PDB entry 8JPX | electron microscopy, 2.90 A resolution | chains A and E of the 8 polymer chains in the assembly

== Chain A ==
Molecule: Protein argonaute
Source organism: Pyrococcus furiosus (strain ATCC 43587 / DSM 3638 / JCM 8422 / Vc1)
Notes: EC 3.1.24.-
Reference sequence: Q8U3D2 (AGO_PYRFU); residues 1-770 here = UniProt positions 1-770
Chain sequence (770 residues; row label = number of the first residue in the row):
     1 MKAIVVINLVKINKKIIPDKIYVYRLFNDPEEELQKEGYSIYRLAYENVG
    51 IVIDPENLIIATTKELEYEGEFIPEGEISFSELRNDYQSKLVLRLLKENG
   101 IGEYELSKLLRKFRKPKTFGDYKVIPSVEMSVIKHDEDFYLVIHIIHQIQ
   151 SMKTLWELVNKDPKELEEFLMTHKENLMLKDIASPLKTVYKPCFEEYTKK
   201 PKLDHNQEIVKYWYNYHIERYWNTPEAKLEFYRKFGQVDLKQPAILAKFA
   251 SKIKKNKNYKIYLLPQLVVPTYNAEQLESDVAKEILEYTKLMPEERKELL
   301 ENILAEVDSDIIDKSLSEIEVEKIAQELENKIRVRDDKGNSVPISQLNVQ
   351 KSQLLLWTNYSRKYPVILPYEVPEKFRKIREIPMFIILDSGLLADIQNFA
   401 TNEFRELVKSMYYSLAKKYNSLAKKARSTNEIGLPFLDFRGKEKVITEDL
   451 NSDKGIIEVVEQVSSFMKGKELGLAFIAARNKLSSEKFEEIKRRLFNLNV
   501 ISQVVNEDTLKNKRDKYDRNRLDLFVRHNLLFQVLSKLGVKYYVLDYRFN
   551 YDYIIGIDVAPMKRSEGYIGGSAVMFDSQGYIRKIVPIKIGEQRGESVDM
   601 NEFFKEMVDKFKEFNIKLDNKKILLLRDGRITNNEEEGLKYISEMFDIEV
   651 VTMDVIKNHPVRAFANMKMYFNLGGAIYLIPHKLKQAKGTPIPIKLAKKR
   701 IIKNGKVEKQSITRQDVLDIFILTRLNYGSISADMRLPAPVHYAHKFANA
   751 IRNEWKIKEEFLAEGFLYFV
Construct notes: conflict Ile4 (Lys in Q8U3D2)
Swiss-Prot annotation at these positions:
  - active site: Asp558, Glu596, Asp628, His745
  - binding site (Mn(2+)): Asp558, Asp628, His745, Val770
Bound ions: Mg2+ site 1: Asp558, Asp628 (shared with 1 residue of chain T); Mg2+ site 2: Asp558 (shared with 1 residue of chain T)

== Chain E ==
Molecule: Excess DNA
Sequence (6 nucleotides; each row starts with the number of its first residue):
     1 TTTTTT

== Interface between chain A and chain E ==
Contacting residue pairs - 16 pairs, chain A then chain E:
  Asn402(A) - DT1(E)  hydrogen bond to the phosphate
  Asn402(A) - DT2(E)  phosphate contact
  Arg405(A) - DT2(E)  sugar contact
  Lys409(A) - DT1(E)  sugar contact
  Lys409(A) - DT2(E)  salt bridge to the phosphate
  Lys409(A) - DT3(E)  base contact
  Tyr413(A) - DT4(E)  phosphate contact
  Tyr413(A) - DT5(E)  sugar contact
  Phe436(A) - DT3(E)  base contact
  Phe436(A) - DT4(E)  stacking on the base
  Leu437(A) - DT3(E)  base contact
  Asp438(A) - DT3(E)  base contact
  Phe439(A) - DT3(E)  base contact
  Arg440(A) - DT3(E)  sugar contact
  Arg440(A) - DT4(E)  hydrogen bond to the base
  Gly441(A) - DT3(E)  hydrogen bond to the phosphate
Also at the interface, not in a pair above, chain A (12 interface residues in all): Glu406, Val408

== Overview ==
12 residues of chain A and 5 residues of chain E are in contact, with 3 hydrogen bonds, 1 salt bridge and 1
aromatic stacking contact. Polar contacts include Arg440(A)-DT4(E), Asn402(A)-DT1(E) and Gly441(A)-DT3(E).
Here chain A is Protein argonaute (Pyrococcus furiosus (strain ATCC 43587 / DSM 3638 / JCM 8422 / Vc1)) and
chain E is Excess DNA. Entry 8JPX (Cryo-EM structure of PfAgo-guide DNA-target DNA complex) was determined by
electron microscopy, deposited together with 8WD8.
